8AD1 - chains R and D of the 9 polymer chains in the assembly; structure by electron microscopy, 4.10 A resolution (low resolution: residue-level contacts below are approximate; hydrogen-bond / salt-bridge calls are withheld).

Chain R:
Molecule: RNA putL triple mutant
Sequence (93 nucleotides; row label = number of the first residue in the row):
     1 AUAGACGAAC GGCCCGUCUU UAAACCAUGC GUCGGGUGCC CGGCGGGUUC AGGAUGAACG
    61 GCAAUGCUGC UCAUUAGCGA GAAGGCUUUU UUG
Unresolved in the structure: 1-83
Differences from the reference sequence: engineered mutation C14 (G3073592 in 1877730557), U37 (A3073615 in 1877730557), C40 (G3073618 in 1877730557)
Bound ions: Mg2+: G93 (shared with Asp-460(D), Asp-462(D) of chain D)

Chain D:
Name: DNA-directed RNA polymerase subunit beta'
From: Escherichia coli K-12
Notes: EC 2.7.7.6
UniProtKB: P0A8T8 (RPOC_ECO57); residues 1-1406 here = UniProt positions 1-1406
Chain sequence (1406 residues; row label = number of the first residue in the row):
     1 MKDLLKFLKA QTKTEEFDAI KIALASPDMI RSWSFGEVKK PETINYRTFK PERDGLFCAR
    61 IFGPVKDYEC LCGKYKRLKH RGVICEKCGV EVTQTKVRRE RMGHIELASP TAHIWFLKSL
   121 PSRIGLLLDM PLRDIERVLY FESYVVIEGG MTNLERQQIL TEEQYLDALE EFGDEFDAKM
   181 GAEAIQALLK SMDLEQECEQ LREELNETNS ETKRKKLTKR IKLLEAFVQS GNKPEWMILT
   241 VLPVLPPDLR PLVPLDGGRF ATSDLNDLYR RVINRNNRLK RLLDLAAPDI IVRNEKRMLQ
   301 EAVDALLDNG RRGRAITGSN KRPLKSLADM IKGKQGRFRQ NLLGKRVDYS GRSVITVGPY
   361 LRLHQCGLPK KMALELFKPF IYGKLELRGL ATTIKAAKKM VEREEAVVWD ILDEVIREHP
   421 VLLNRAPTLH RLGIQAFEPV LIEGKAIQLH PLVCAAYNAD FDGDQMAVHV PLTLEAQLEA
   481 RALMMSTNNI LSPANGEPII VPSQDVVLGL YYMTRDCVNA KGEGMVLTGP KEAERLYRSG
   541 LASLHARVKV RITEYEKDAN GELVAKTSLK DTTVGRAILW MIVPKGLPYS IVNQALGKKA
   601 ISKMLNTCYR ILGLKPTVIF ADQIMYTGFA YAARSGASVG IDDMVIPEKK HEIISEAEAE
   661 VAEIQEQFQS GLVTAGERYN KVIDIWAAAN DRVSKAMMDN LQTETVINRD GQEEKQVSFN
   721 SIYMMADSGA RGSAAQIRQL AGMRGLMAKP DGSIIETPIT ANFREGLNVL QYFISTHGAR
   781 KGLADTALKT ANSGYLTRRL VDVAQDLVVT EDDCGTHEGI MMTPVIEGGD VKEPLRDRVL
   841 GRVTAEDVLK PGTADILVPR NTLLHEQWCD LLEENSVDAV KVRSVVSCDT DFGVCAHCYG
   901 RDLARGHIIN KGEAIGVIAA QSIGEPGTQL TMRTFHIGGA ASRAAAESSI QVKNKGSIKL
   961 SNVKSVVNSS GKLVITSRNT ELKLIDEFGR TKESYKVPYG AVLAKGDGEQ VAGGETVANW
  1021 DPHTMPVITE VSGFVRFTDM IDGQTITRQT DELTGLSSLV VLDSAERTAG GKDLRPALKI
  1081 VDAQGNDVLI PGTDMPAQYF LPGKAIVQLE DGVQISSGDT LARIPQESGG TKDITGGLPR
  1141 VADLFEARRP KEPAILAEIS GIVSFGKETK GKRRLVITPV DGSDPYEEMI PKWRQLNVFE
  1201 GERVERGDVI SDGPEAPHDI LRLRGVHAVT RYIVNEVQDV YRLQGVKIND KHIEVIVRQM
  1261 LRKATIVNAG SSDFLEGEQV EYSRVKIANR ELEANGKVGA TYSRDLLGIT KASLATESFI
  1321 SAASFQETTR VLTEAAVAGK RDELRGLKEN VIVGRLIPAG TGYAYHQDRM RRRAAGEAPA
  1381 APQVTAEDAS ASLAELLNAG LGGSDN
Unresolved in the structure: 1-15, 934-947, 1127-1135, 1374-1406
Swiss-Prot annotation at these positions:
  - binding site (Zn(2+)): Cys-70, Cys-72, Cys-85, Cys-88, Cys-814, Cys-888, Cys-895, Cys-898
  - binding site (Mg(2+)): Asp-460, Asp-462, Asp-464
  - modified residue: Lys-972 (N6-acetyllysine)
Bound ions: Zn2+ site 1: Cys-72, Cys-85, Cys-88; Mg2+: Asp-460, Asp-462 (shared with G93(R) of chain R); Zn2+ site 2: Cys-814, Cys-888, Cys-895, Cys-898

Interface between chain R and chain D:
Pairs across the interface (9; chain R residue first):
  G84(R) with Val-253(D); Ala-261(D)
  C86(R) with Lys-325(D)
  U87(R) with Arg-322(D)
  U88(R) with Arg-322(D)
  G93(R) with Ala-426(D); Pro-427(D); Asp-462(D); Asp-464(D)
Also at the interface, not in a pair above, chain R (6 interface residues in all): U92
Also at the interface, not in a pair above, chain D (12 interface residues in all): Leu-255, Arg-425, Asp-460, Gly-463

Summary:
6 residues of chain R face 12 of chain D across their interface. The Mg2+ site is built by Asp-460(D),
Asp-462(D) and G93(R). Curated annotation (UniProt) lists 8 Zn2+-binding residues and 3 Mg2+-binding residues
on chain D.
Chain R is RNA putL triple mutant and chain D is DNA-directed RNA polymerase subunit beta' (Escherichia coli
K-12); the structure, RNA polymerase at U-rich pause bound to RNA putL triple mutant - pause prone, closed
clamp ..., was determined by electron microscopy (same publication as 8ABY, 8ABZ, 8AC0, 8AC1, 8AC2 and 8ACP).
